8SMK - chains A and B of the 6 polymer chains in the assembly; structure by electron microscopy, 3.50 A resolution.

== Chain A ==
Protein: Protein-arginine deiminase type-4
From: Homo sapiens
Notes: EC 3.5.3.15
UniProt: Q9UM07 (PADI4_HUMAN); residue numbers follow UniProt; this construct covers 2-663
Sequence (695 residues; each row starts with the number of its first residue; numbers below 1 keep their minus sign (His-31 is residue -31)):
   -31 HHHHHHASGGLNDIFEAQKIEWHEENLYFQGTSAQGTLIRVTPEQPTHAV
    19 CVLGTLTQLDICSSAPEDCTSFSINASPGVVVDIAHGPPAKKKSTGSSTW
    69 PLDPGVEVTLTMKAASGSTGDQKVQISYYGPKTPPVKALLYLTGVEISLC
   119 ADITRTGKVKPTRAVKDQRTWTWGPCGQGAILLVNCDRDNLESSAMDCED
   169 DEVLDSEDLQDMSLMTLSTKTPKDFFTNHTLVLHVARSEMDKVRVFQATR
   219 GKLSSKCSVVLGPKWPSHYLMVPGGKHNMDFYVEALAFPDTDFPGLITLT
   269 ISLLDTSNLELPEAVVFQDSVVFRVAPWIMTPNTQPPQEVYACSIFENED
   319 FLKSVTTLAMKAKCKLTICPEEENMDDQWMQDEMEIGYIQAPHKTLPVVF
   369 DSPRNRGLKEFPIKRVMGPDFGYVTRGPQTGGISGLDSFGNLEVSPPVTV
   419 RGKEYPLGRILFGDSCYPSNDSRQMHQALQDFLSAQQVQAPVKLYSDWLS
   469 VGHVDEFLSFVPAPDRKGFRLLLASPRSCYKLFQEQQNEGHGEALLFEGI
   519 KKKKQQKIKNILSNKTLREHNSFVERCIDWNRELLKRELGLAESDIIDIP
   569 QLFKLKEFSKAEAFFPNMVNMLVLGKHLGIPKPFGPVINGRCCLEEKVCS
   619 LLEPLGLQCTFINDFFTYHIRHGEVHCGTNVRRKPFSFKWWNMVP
Disordered / not traced: -31 to 3, 34-38, 54-74, 97-104, 129-136, 311-318, 337-348, 371-383, 396-403, 514-524, 635-645
Sequence notes: expression tag (-31 to 1); variant Ala82 (Val in Q9UM07)
Swiss-Prot annotation at these positions:
  - active site: Asp350, His471, Asp473, Cys645
  - binding site (Ca(2+)): Asn153, Asp155, Asp157, Asp165, Asp168, Glu170, Asp176, Asp179, Gln349, Glu351, Glu353, Asp369, Ser370, Asn373, Asp388, Phe407, Leu410, Glu411
  - binding site (substrate): Arg374, Arg639
  - modified residue (Citrulline): Arg205, Arg212, Arg218, Arg372, Arg374, Arg383
  - natural variant: Gly55 (G55S: Does not affect catalytic activity), Ala82 (V82A: Does not affect catalytic activity; this construct carries the variant), Gly112 (G112A: Does not affect catalytic activity)
  - mutagenesis: Gln346 (Q346A: Impaired binding of TDFA Inhibitor), Arg374 (R374A: Strongly reduces enzymatic activity; R374Q: Impaired binding of TDFA Inhibitor), Arg639 (R639Q: Impaired binding of TDFA Inhibitor), Cys645 (C645A: Abolishes enzymatic activity)
Bound ions: Ca2+ site 1: Asn153, Asp155, Asp157, Asp165, Asp176; Ca2+ site 2: Asp155, Asp157, Asp179, Pro387, Asp388; Ca2+ site 3: Asp165, Asp168, Glu170; Ca2+ site 4: Glu353, Phe407, Leu410, Glu411
What the authors report for this chain:
  - self-association interface (contacts with another copy of this molecule): Arg8, Tyr435
  - mutagenesis - R8E, R8E/Y435A, Y435A: abolished catalytic activity
  - mutagenesis - N438A, N438R: unchanged catalytic activity
  - mutagenesis - R8E, R8E/Y435A (160-fold), Y435A: decreased binding to hA362
  - contacts within the chain: Arg441-Asp465 (salt bridge)
  - self-association interface (contacts with another copy of this molecule): Phe541, Trp548 (from molecular simulation)

== Chain B ==
Protein: Activating Fab 362 heavy chain
From: Homo sapiens
Notes: antibody fragment or engineered binder
Sequence (229 residues; row label = number of the first residue in the row):
     1 EVQLVESGGGLVQPGGSLRLSCAASGFNVSYYSIHWVRQAPGKGLEWVAS
    51 ISPYYGSTYYADSVKGRFTISADTSKNTAYLQMNSLRAEDTAVYYCARHP
   101 YRKGYSGLDYWGQGTLVTVSSASTKGPSVFPLAPSSKSTSGGTAALGCLV
   151 KDYFPEPVTVSWNSGALTSGVHTFPAVLQSSGLYSLSSVVTVPSSSLGTQ
   201 TYICNVNHKPSNTKVDKKVEPKSCDKTHT
Disordered / not traced: 222-229
Disulfides: Cys148-Cys204

== Chain A / chain B interface ==
Contacting residue pairs - 26 pairs, chain A then chain B:
  Phe194(A) with Lys103(B); Gly104(B)
  Thr195(A) with Lys103(B)
  Val200(A) with Tyr55(B)
  Lys224(A) with Asp62(B), salt bridge
  Val227(A) with Tyr59(B), hydrogen bond (backbone-side chain)
  Trp233(A) with Tyr55(B); Ser57(B); Thr58(B); Tyr59(B)
  Ser235(A) with Tyr55(B)
  His236(A) with Tyr55(B); Ser57(B), hydrogen bond; Tyr59(B)
  Tyr237(A) with Ser33(B), hydrogen bond; Ser52(B); Tyr55(B), hydrophobic; Tyr101(B), hydrophobic
  Met239(A) with His99(B); Tyr101(B), hydrophobic; Gly104(B); Tyr105(B); Ser106(B)
  Thr274(A) with Arg102(B), hydrogen bond (side chain-backbone)
  Leu277(A) with Lys103(B)
  Glu281(A) with Arg102(B), salt bridge
Also at the interface, not in a pair above, chain A (16 interface residues in all): Glu170, Ser226, Val228
Also at the interface, not in a pair above, chain B (16 interface residues in all): Gly56, Lys65

== Overview ==
The chain A/chain B interface involves 16 residues from each chain; the contacts include 4 hydrogen bonds and
2 salt bridges. Polar pairs include Lys224(A)-Asp62(B), Glu281(A)-Arg102(B) and Val227(A)-Tyr59(B). From the
paper: R8E, R8E/Y435A and Y435A of chain A abolish catalytic activity; a self-association interface involving
Arg8(A), Tyr435(A) and Phe541(A) among others; 5 substitutions were tested in all.
Chain A is Protein-arginine deiminase type-4 and chain B is Activating Fab 362 heavy chain, both from Homo
sapiens; the structure, hPAD4 bound to Activating Fab hA362, was determined by electron microscopy, deposited
together with 8SML.
